PDB entry 4OR0 | X-ray diffraction, 2.58 A resolution | chain A

# Chain A
Name: Serum albumin
Source organism: Bos taurus
Notes: fragment: Mature form of BSA
Reference sequence: P02769 (ALBU_BOVIN); residues 1-583 here correspond to UniProt positions 25-607 (UniProt number = residue number + 24)
Sequence (583 residues; each row starts with the number of its first residue):
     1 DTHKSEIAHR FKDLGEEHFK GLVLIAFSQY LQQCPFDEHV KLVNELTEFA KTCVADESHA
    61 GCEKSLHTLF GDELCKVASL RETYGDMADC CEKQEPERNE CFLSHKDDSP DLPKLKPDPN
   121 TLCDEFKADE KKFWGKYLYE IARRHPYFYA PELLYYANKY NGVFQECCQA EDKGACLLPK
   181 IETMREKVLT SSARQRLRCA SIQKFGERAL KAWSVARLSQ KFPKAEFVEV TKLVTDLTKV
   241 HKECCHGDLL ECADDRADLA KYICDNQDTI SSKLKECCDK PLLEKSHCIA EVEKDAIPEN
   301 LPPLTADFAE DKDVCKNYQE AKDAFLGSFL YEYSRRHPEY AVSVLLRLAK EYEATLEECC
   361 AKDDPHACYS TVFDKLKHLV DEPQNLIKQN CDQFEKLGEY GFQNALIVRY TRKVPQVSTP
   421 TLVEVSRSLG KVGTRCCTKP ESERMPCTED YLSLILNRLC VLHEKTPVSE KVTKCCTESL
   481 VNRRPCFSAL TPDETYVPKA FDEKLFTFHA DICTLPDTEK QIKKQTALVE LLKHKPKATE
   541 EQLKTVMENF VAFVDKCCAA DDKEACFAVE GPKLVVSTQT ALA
Not modelled in the structure: 1
Differences from the reference sequence: variant T190 (Ala214 in P02769)
Disulfides: C53-C62, C75-C91, C90-C101, C123-C168, C167-C176, C199-C245, C244-C252, C264-C278, C277-C288, C315-C360, C359-C368, C391-C437, C436-C447, C460-C476, C475-C486, C513-C558, C557-C566
Small-molecule neighbours:
  - naproxen (NPS; (2S)-2-(6-methoxynaphthalen-2-yl)propanoic acid), molecule 1: R194, L197, R198, S201, A209, W213, R217, V342, S343, L346, D450, L454, L480, V481
  - naproxen (NPS), molecule 2: F205, R208, A209, A212, D323, L326, G327, L330, L346, A349, K350, S479, L480, V481
  - naproxen (NPS), molecule 3: L386, N390, C391, F402, L406, R409, Y410, K413, L429, V432, G433, C437, T448, L452, L456, R484, F487, S488

# In short
Chain A binds 3 copies of naproxen.
Chain A is Serum albumin (Bos taurus); the structure, Crystal Structure of Bovine Serum Albumin in complex
with naproxen, was determined by X-ray diffraction together with 4OT2 and 4PO0 from the same study.
